PDB entry 9IZ0 | electron microscopy, 3.63 A resolution | chains F and A of the 3 polymer chains in the assembly

# Chain F
Name: Val-ser-thr-gln-glu-leu-tyr-ser
Organism: Homo sapiens
Amino-acid sequence (8 residues; each row starts with the number of its first residue):
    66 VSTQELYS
From the paper describing this entry:
  - binding site for AMP-PNP: Thr68
  - post-translational modification sites: Thr68

# Chain A
Name: Serine/threonine-protein kinase tel1
Organism: Schizosaccharomyces pombe 972h-
Notes: EC 2.7.11.1
UniProt: O74630 (ATM_SCHPO); residues 1-2812 here = UniProt positions 1-2812
Amino-acid sequence (2812 residues; numbered 1 to 2812; the number before each row is that of its first residue):
     1 MTSLNDIVNK LSSSKIKTRS DALQNLRSYI IYSRNGNSLN QEDALIIEKA IKRAFELEWQ
    61 ISANHGKRQI SKASQEQKLQ DISYLLRTCV ESYILLFREP HILALLDIIL RHTFTANGSI
   121 CEVVCLNFSK ALRLLLSHSP HLHHLRFSDW QSLVSYCCQA IEKLSIAEET YVSDSEEEPI
   181 SQKNYQEISI WKSHDVIRVK QEVVELIYVM RSLVQWYAAP INFVSEQLLK FFEFFFYAYT
   241 EETDAHLPAL QCLFQLCAYA IPNCNDYSAS VVLLVFKILI NSDKWKRLDL RLQLIQCLAI
   301 SYPLWSNSET WDPHRSIRSF NLDLLNSSFF SLKNFLNFFG KRSSLSLANF RFHTVEPKNN
   361 IAKLYDPRLH LFFSLRHNSF FESYFIYFFL AKLILLKKTV LSLASTEQAN KKQKTCSQIE
   421 ELLLQAELAN ISASSFSLQL MVIITAISDN LTNDDLLSIQ KMSLNFTEKK NELQSWSFFI
   481 LFNICYNKAY SSMLTTSCKK EILAAASRGL LNSVTSPVCY QILTYFNMYR PLCFASIFPF
   541 IKQQFILFND YSPMLSYEAI DYWKSLYILL NENLFVGQSS FKSVFLKWLK WHLYHLFSKE
   601 GELPFFSFTD SSIIIFDLLM MIFYRPLSLS YITTEIRSPF ERNLFHLKEA WSPVTLRFPY
   661 TTDEICKQST EGCYPFNSNH TIDCDSLQNV IKMLESSIDE ISSASYDKDE LDKETPSFEA
   721 VMIFSQISFL CGFLNCFIQK KGIHNVTPNN LVIFKNLFPE VLSFVKSNHS YDPIINCIST
   781 NLQFTISDEP KHLRYEIGSD LIRSTHFRDS NPLKTLVLYI MDMASKNVFI KPQEFDHDEY
   841 FSQEEEDIYR PENLIRNHQI LGLMEGSLEQ IRNTDLFILQ KYIDYFSSHP HDSLINILHL
   901 YPIETFCFGM SAIGAYFLDV ARTSEPIFYK CLEILAQKIL MNYDYERDEV YLMIFIKIFQ
   961 KCVHSKLQFT DATLKLIVKI TKFIEKVFIE TKFSSLSGRQ TFLKFIFQLS PTSHVYSKFD
  1021 YQKLISLTLK DSDVCVIYNF VDDLVIFLKK CDKTLIEGFV LPILSIKIEK SLYKGFCYLY
  1081 LTLKVFLSIS SNRSALLYQL LKLANSYETS TIFEPLLRKL HIQSANIKQL FRIYRLEIFW
  1141 SFVSKDLSNT TNDFLEFPYK PIYFSLSDFL KENSDEIILV LILTKNITLA KLITSRMSVD
  1201 FSEKYTQLIP VITTYTHLSE VENKKYSLRF NSIDEALDVE LLNRSKAFLF CLEMLKEVKE
  1261 LGSTFKSISS TSFKVYSQLT IFANRVSFNN STAIPFFSTK SVLWYCNRLF QELEGFSSIP
  1321 SVIDLVLRRL AIQLHFATDE ELQVTISFRL CAFLCFSDPF ITSNYLVMIV LRIARQLLSI
  1381 PCTQSLGLGI ARFHLKKFKP TDFDYFFQLA EFCMDFLGFC YNTIGTKMEA IQDFYTWFDG
  1441 YVTALLNFEY EGYGFLRCQI NFVRSVMTTK NEWIEVSNKL FERGHFLKRI AMNNYLCLYF
  1501 WQVLDACPRN VLHSLSLEIW KCYKAYDITE FPDSLKLFFS DIMGWNFFKS PEIADLNHYI
  1561 PKTDPRLCDT KTYEESKLII WKLICQKACS LLFKYDILLD SFIEDCIRMF FENGNHQELR
  1621 KFLNFPKDSI IYDSDFKTLV SEEGSFQWVK LQPTNFDSLS NWTKEETLKL LNMMGKSSTT
  1681 HSLKLLSTYM VGFSTSIIQY IIHLILLEFD FNGNNKKQKE YVTQLILSGL LNKNTNSIRK
  1741 TCMNILLYLR RQLGHHALNP FEANYWVPIN YSVAASTAYD CHLYEQSLLF LTIHNTKTDE
  1801 LDITLLSDIL SQLPCPDAYY GIKRETSFKN ILLKAVHEKR SPLAISYLDA ANMYRSNEDE
  1861 GTKMMFSNTL NNAGFFSLNE FYIDSLKAND AIDECSNEVY ASAWRMQKWD IPPLSLDNKT
  1921 TKDCLVFEVL HAVHNYAIYG NYLHLEEYIN KKLLLINPNE EPDSLLFYAL AYDLKFLIRC
  1981 NQSQFNCDIL QLLKENKQMS SQLHECFQLL LEIRNVLLSL LQSHKQLDLS DDLASFRKYY
  2041 ILELLKISES FLIVDNLQNA FSVAMLSDAL YRKFDLADEN LKHDIDFLSS KILWQRDEKI
  2101 DAIGMLSESL SKTNSSIFPS ISYAYLGNWL YTTKSEKTEL VSKNYFEKSL SHMSHLNAKE
  2161 KAKIYCMFAQ FCDNNYSSPD LTEDFKRMEK LYFEKKNDIQ QLERSIVNAS NMKEEKMLKN
  2221 HHSREMSSFI IDEREYLRMS TFRSKMLTQS ITHYLKCLSE SDENDVLISR CCTMWLSNSH
  2281 LDELNNSLQH YLQNLPCKKF IPVFYQLAAR LMNENSKFQQ SLTSICYNVG RNHPYHSLHV
  2341 LFSLVSNVPE IENLDAGSRY RAVKKILDLL KVNQGLSNLV TKLLCSFENY VSLAEWNPRS
  2401 KVDSTSFSRF PGYKWFLKDA ANYGLPPITM NVKVNDTGDY SNIPTVSSFD DTIHFASGIN
  2461 APKVITCLGS NGHTYKQLVK GGNDDLRQDA VMEQVFEQVN GFLRSYRKTS QRNLSMRTYK
  2521 VIPLALKTGV IEWVQDTIPL GEYLDSAHKV YHPKEWSLST CRKLIAEKQM EDLETRLKVY
  2581 DLVCRHYRPV FRHFFLESYA DPVQWFTTQT NYARSTAVAS VLGHVLGLGD RHGQNILIDK
  2641 TSGEVIHIDL GIAFEQGKKL PVPECVPFRL TRDVVDGMGI TGVEGVFRRC MEFTLETLRR
  2701 EEDSLLSVLE VLRYDPLFSW LISPLRRMKK QKMQLENFNQ PESGNITTDA SRDPKIQRNN
  2761 VSGESEAERA ILKVRQKLSS TLSVEASVGE LIRIAQDPSY LALMFCGWSA FQ
Disordered / not traced: 1-97, 139-140, 166-199, 301, 374-380, 400-416, 516, 567, 652, 664-677, 700, 717-757, 795-799, 831-854, 886-890, 995, 1010-1013, 1118-1123, 1143-1166, 1224-1238, 1404-1405, 1421-1426, 1611-1616, 1636-1637, 1858-1860, 2050-2051, 2205-2217, 2374-2376, 2722-2762, 2810-2812
Disulfide bonds: Cys2166-Cys2257
Ligand contacts: AMP-PNP (ANP; phosphoaminophosphonic acid-adenylate ester): Gly2458, Ile2459, Pro2462, Lys2480, Asp2484, Tyr2519, Ile2531, Glu2532, Trp2533, Val2534, Thr2537, Pro2539, Glu2542, Asp2630, His2632, Gln2634, Leu2637, Ile2648, Asp2649
Curated features (UniProtKB/Swiss-Prot):
  - region: Phe2455 to Ala2461 (G-loop), Gly2627 to Asn2635 (Catalytic loop), His2647 to Thr2671 (Activation loop)
From the paper describing this entry:
  - conformationally variable residues (order/disorder transition): Pro2724 to Lys2732, Thr2747 to Ser2751

# How chain F and chain A interact
Residue-residue contacts (9; chain F residue first):
  Ser67(F) - Arg2562(A)  hydrogen bond
  Ser67(F) - Phe2805(A)
  Thr68(F) - Asp2630(A)
  Thr68(F) - His2632(A)  hydrogen bond
  Gln69(F) - Leu2660(A)
  Gln69(F) - Val2662(A)  hydrogen bond (side chain-backbone)
  Gln69(F) - Phe2805(A)
  Leu71(F) - Leu2660(A)  hydrophobic
  Tyr72(F) - Pro2661(A)  hydrophobic
Interface residues without a listed pair, chain F (6 interface residues in all): Val66
Interface residues without a listed pair, chain A (8 interface residues in all): Glu2664
The authors on this interface:
  - specific contacts: Ser67(F)-Arg2562(A) (hydrogen bond), Thr68(F)-His2632(A) (hydrogen bond), Gln69(F)-Phe2805(A) (hydrophobic contact), Gln69(F)-Val2662(A) (backbone contact)

# Summary
Chain F and chain A form an interface of 6 and 8 residues respectively; the contacts include 3 hydrogen bonds.
Polar contacts include Ser67(F)-Arg2562(A), Thr68(F)-His2632(A) and Gln69(F)-Val2662(A). The authors report
hydrogen bonds between Ser67(F) and Arg2562(A) and Thr68(F) and His2632(A); a hydrophobic contact between
Gln69(F) and Phe2805(A); a backbone contact between Gln69(F) and Val2662(A). The paper reports a binding site
for AMP-PNP at Thr68(F); a modification site at Thr68(F).
Chain F is Val-ser-thr-gln-glu-leu-tyr-ser (Homo sapiens) and chain A is Serine/threonine-protein kinase tel1
(Schizosaccharomyces pombe 972h-); the structure, ATM/Tel1 bound to CHK2 peptide, was determined by electron
microscopy, deposited together with 9IZ7.
